Entry 8UC3 (electron microscopy, 2.78 A resolution); this record covers chains D and C of the 4 polymer chains in the assembly.

[Chain D (and C)]
Protein: Protein AlbB
From: Streptomyces noursei ATCC 11455
Notes: chain C of this document is another copy of the same molecule, construct and numbering; everything in this record applies to it too
UniProt: Q8GED8 (ALBB_STRNR); residue numbers follow UniProt; this construct covers 1-105
Amino-acid sequence (105 residues; numbered 1 to 105; the number before each row is that of its first residue):
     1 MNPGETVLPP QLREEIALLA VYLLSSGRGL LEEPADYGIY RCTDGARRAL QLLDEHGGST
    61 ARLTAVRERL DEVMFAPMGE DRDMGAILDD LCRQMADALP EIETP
Disordered / not traced: 1-7
What the authors report for this chain:
  - binding site for the ligand FMN: Met78
  - specificity-determining residues: Pro34 (from molecular simulation)
  - mutagenesis - Y37F: abolished catalytic activity
  - catalytic residues: Tyr37

[Interface between chain D and chain C]
Residue-residue contacts - 52 pairs, chain D then chain C:
  Leu8(D) - Leu12(C)  hydrophobic
  Leu8(D) - His56(C)
  Pro10(D) - Thr104(C)
  Leu12(D) - Leu8(C)  hydrophobic
  Leu12(D) - Leu12(C)  hydrophobic
  Arg13(D) - Leu53(C)
  Arg13(D) - Gly58(C)  hydrogen bond (side chain-backbone)
  Arg13(D) - Thr60(C)
  Arg13(D) - Ile102(C)
  Glu14(D) - Thr104(C)
  Ile16(D) - Ala49(C)
  Ile16(D) - Leu53(C)  hydrophobic
  Ala17(D) - Ile102(C)  hydrophobic
  Leu18(D) - Leu99(C)  hydrophobic
  Ala20(D) - Ala46(C)
  Ala20(D) - Leu50(C)  hydrophobic
  Val21(D) - Met95(C)  hydrophobic
  Leu23(D) - Cys42(C)
  Leu23(D) - Gly45(C)
  Leu23(D) - Ala46(C)
  Leu24(D) - Ala46(C)  hydrophobic
  Leu24(D) - Leu88(C)  hydrophobic
  Gly27(D) - Ile39(C)
  Gly27(D) - Cys42(C)
  Arg28(D) - Leu88(C)
  Arg28(D) - Asp89(C)  salt bridge
  Leu30(D) - Gly38(C)
  Leu31(D) - Ile39(C)  hydrophobic
  Gly38(D) - Leu30(C)
  Ile39(D) - Gly27(C)
  Ile39(D) - Leu31(C)  hydrophobic
  Cys42(D) - Leu23(C)
  Cys42(D) - Gly27(C)
  Gly45(D) - Leu23(C)
  Ala46(D) - Ala20(C)
  Ala46(D) - Leu23(C)
  Ala46(D) - Leu24(C)  hydrophobic
  Ala49(D) - Ile16(C)
  Leu50(D) - Ala20(C)  hydrophobic
  Leu53(D) - Arg13(C)
  Leu53(D) - Ile16(C)  hydrophobic
  His56(D) - Leu8(C)
  Gly58(D) - Arg13(C)  hydrogen bond (backbone-side chain)
  Thr60(D) - Arg13(C)
  Leu88(D) - Leu24(C)  hydrophobic
  Leu88(D) - Arg28(C)
  Asp89(D) - Arg28(C)  salt bridge
  Met95(D) - Val21(C)  hydrophobic
  Leu99(D) - Leu18(C)  hydrophobic
  Ile102(D) - Arg13(C)
  Thr104(D) - Pro10(C)
  Thr104(D) - Glu14(C)
Other interface residues (no listed pair), chain D (43 interface residues in all): Gln11, Leu19, Ser25, Ser26, Arg41, Ser59, Leu63, Leu70, Gly85, Cys92
Other interface residues (no listed pair), chain C (43 interface residues in all): Gln11, Ala17, Leu19, Ser25, Ser26, Arg41, Ser59, Leu63, Leu70, Gly85, Cys92

[In short]
The chain D/chain C interface involves 43 residues from each chain; the contacts include 2 hydrogen bonds and
2 salt bridges. Among the polar pairs are Arg28(D)-Asp89(C) and Arg13(D)-Gly58(C). From the paper: the
catalytic residue Tyr37(D); Y37F of chain D abolishes catalytic activity.
Both chains are Protein AlbB (Streptomyces noursei ATCC 11455). Entry 8UC3 (Cryo-EM structure of the AlbAB
cyclodipeptide oxidase enzyme filament) was determined by electron microscopy.
